3TXA - chain A; structure by X-ray diffraction, 2.62 A resolution.

== Chain A ==
Name: Cell wall surface anchor family protein
From: Streptococcus agalactiae serogroup V
Notes: fragment: N2 and N3 domains
Reference sequence: Q8E0S5 (Q8E0S5_STRA5); numbering as in UniProt (aligned over 48-729)
Chain sequence (682 residues; numbered 48 to 729; the number before each row is that of its first residue):
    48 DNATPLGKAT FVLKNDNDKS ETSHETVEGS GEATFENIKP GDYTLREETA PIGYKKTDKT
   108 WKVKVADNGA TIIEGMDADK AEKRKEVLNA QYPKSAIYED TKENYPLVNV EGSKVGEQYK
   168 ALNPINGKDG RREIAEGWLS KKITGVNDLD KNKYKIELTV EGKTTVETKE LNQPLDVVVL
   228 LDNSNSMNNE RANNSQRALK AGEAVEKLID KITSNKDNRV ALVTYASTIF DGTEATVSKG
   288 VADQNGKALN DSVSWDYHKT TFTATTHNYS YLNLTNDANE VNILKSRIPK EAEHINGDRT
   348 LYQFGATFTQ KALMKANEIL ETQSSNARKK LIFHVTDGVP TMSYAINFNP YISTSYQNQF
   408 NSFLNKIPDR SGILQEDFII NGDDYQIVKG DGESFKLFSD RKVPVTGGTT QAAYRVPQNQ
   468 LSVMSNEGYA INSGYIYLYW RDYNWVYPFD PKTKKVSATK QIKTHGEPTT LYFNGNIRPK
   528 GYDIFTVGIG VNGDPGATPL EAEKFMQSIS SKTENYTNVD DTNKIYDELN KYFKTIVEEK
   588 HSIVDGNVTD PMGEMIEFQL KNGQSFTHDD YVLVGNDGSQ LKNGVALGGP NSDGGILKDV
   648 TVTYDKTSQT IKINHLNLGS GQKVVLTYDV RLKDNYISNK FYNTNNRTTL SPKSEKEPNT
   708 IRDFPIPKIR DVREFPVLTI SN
Disordered / not traced: 48-136, 720-729
Covalently attached groups: covalent link Lys-188/Asn-692
Metal / ion sites: Mg2+: Ser-231, Ser-233, Asp-384; Cd2+ site 1 near Glu-237 (its only coordinating residue here); Cd2+ site 2: Asp-303, His-305; Cd2+ site 3: His-314, Glu-340; Cd2+ site 4 near His-588 (its only coordinating residue here); Cd2+ site 5: Asp-592, His-662

== In short ==
The Mg2+ site is built by Ser-231, Ser-233 and Asp-384. The Cd2+ site 2 is built by Asp-303 and His-305.
Chain A is Cell wall surface anchor family protein (Streptococcus agalactiae serogroup V); the structure,
Structural Analysis of Adhesive Tip pilin, GBS104 from Group B Streptococcus agalactiae, was determined by
X-ray diffraction, deposited together with 3TVY and 3TW0.
